PDB entry 5K4J | X-ray diffraction, 1.60 A resolution | chain A

== Chain A ==
Name: Cyclin-dependent kinase 2
Organism: Homo sapiens
Notes: EC 2.7.11.22
UniProt: P24941 (CDK2_HUMAN); residues 1-298 here = UniProt positions 1-298
Amino-acid sequence (299 residues; row label = number of the first residue in the row; numbering starts at 0):
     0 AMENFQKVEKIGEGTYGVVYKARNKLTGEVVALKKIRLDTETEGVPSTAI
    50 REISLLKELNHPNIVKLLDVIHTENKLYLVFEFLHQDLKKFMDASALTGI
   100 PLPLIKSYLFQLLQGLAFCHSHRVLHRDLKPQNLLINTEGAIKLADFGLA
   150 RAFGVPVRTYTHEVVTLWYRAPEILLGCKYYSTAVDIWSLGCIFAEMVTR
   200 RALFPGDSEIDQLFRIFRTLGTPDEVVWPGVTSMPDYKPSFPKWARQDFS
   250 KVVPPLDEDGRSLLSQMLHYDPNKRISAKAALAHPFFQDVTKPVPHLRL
Not modelled in the structure: 37-43, 152-161
Differences from the reference sequence: expression tag (0)
Curated features (UniProtKB/Swiss-Prot):
  - active site: Asp127 (Proton acceptor)
  - binding site (ATP): Ile10 to Val18, Lys33, Glu81 to Leu83, Asp86, Lys129 to Asn132, Asp145
  - binding site (Mg(2+)): Asn132, Asp145
  - site (CDK7 binding): Lys9, Lys88, Lys89, Leu166
  - modified residue: Met1 (N-acetylmethionine), Lys6 (N6-acetyllysine), Thr14 (Phosphothreonine), Tyr15 (Phosphotyrosine), Tyr19 (Phosphotyrosine), Thr160 (Phosphothreonine)
  - natural variant: Pro45 (P45L: In a glioblastoma multiforme sample)
  - mutagenesis: Lys9 (K9F: Reduced phosphorylation by CAK), Thr14 (T14A: 2-fold increase in activity), Tyr15 (Y15F: 2-fold increase in activity), Lys88 to Lys89 (Reduced phosphorylation by CAK), Thr160 (T160A: Abolishes activity), Leu166 (L166R: Reduced phosphorylation by CAK and reduced kinase activity)
Small-molecule neighbours: 6QB (1-[(1S)-1-(4-chloranyl-3-fluoranyl-phenyl)-2-oxidanyl-ethyl]-4-[2-[(2-methylpyrazol-3-yl)amino]pyrimidin-4-yl]pyridin-2-one): Ile10, Gly11, Glu12, Gly13, Thr14, Tyr15, Gly16, Val17, Val18, Ala31, Lys33, Val64, Glu81, Phe82, Leu83, His84, Gln85, Asp86, Lys89, Lys129, Gln131, Asn132, Leu134, Ala144, Asp145

== In short ==
Chain A binds compound 6QB. From UniProt: active-site residue Asp127, 19 ATP-binding residues, Mg2+-binding
residues Asn132 and Asp145 and 7 mutagenesis sites.
Chain A is Cyclin-dependent kinase 2 (Homo sapiens); the structure, Crystal Structure of CDK2 in complex with
compound 22, was determined by X-ray diffraction together with 5K4I from the same study.
